Entry 5VX2 (X-ray diffraction, 1.85 A resolution); this record covers chains A and B of the 4 polymer chains in the assembly.

Chain A:
Molecule: Induced myeloid leukemia cell differentiation protein Mcl-1 homolog, Induced myeloid leukemia cell differentiation protein Mcl-1 chimera
Organism: Mus musculus
Notes: fragment: UNP P97287 residues 152-189, UNP Q07820 residues 209-327
Reference sequence: chimeric construct of P97287, Q07820: residues 171-208 from P97287 (MCL1_MOUSE) positions 152-189 (UniProt number = residue number - 19); residues 209-327 from Q07820 positions 209-327 (same numbers)
Sequence (162 residues; numbered 166 to 327; the number before each row is that of its first residue):
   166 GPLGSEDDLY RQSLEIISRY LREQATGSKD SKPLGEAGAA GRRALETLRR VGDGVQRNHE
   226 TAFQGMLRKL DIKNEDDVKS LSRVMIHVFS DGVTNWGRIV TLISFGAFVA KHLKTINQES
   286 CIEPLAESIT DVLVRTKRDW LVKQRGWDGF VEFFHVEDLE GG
Unresolved in the structure: 166-171, 323-327
Construct notes: expression tag (166-170)
UniProt features mapped onto this chain:
  - cross-link (Glycyl lysine isopeptide (Lys-Gly)): Lys194 (interchain with G-Cter in ubiquitin), Lys197 (interchain with G-Cter in ubiquitin)
  - motif: Ala209 to Asn223 (BH3), His252 to Ala272 (BH1), Asp304 to Phe319 (BH2)

Chain B:
Molecule: Bcl-2-like protein 11
Reference sequence: O43521 (B2L11_HUMAN); residues 51-76 here correspond to UniProt positions 141-166 (UniProt number = residue number + 90)
Sequence (26 residues; numbered 51 to 76; the number before each row is that of its first residue):
    51 DMRPEIRIAQ ELRRIGDEFN ATYARR
Unresolved in the structure: 51-52, 76
Modified / non-standard residues: Ile65 ((2S)-2-aminooctanedioic acid; 9R1)
Construct notes: engineered mutation Arg57 (Trp147 in O43521), Thr72 (Tyr162 in O43521)

Interface between chain A and chain B:
Contacting residue pairs - 40 pairs, chain A then chain B:
  Arg215(A) with Tyr73(B)
  Val216(A) with Phe69(B), hydrophobic
  Val220(A) with Phe69(B), hydrophobic
  His224(A) with Ile65(B)
  Ala227(A) with Ile65(B)
  Phe228(A) with Leu62(B), hydrophobic
  Met231(A) with Ile58(B); Glu61(B); Leu62(B), hydrophobic; Ile65(B)
  Leu235(A) with Glu55(B); Ile58(B), hydrophobic
  Ser245(A) with Glu55(B)
  Arg248(A) with Glu55(B), salt bridge
  Val249(A) with Glu55(B); Ala59(B); Leu62(B), hydrophobic
  His252(A) with Ile56(B); Ala59(B); Arg63(B), hydrogen bond (backbone-side chain)
  Val253(A) with Ala59(B); Arg63(B), hydrogen bond (backbone-side chain)
  Ser255(A) with Arg63(B), hydrogen bond
  Asp256(A) with Arg63(B), salt bridge
  Asn260(A) with Asp67(B), hydrogen bond; Asn70(B)
  Trp261(A) with Asn70(B), hydrogen bond (backbone-side chain)
  Gly262(A) with Gly66(B); Asn70(B), hydrogen bond (backbone-side chain)
  Arg263(A) with Arg63(B); Gly66(B); Asp67(B), salt bridge
  Val265(A) with Phe69(B), hydrophobic
  Thr266(A) with Gly66(B)
  Leu267(A) with Leu62(B), hydrophobic
  Phe318(A) with Asn70(B); Tyr73(B), hydrophobic; Ala74(B)
  Phe319(A) with Phe69(B), hydrophobic; Tyr73(B), hydrophobic
Other interface residues (no listed pair), chain A (27 interface residues in all): Lys234, Phe270, His320

Summary:
The interface between chain A and chain B involves 27 residues on one side and 14 on the other; the contacts
include 6 hydrogen bonds and 3 salt bridges. Among the polar pairs are Arg248(A)-Glu55(B), Asp256(A)-Arg63(B)
and Arg263(A)-Asp67(B).
Here chain A is Induced myeloid leukemia cell differentiation protein Mcl-1 homolog, Induced myeloid leukemia
cell differentiation protein Mcl-1 chimera (Mus musculus) and chain B is Bcl-2-like protein 11. Entry 5VX2
(Mcl-1 in complex with Bim-h3Pc-RT) was determined by X-ray diffraction, deposited together with 5VWV, 5VWW,
5VWX, 5VWY, 5VWZ, 5VX0 and 5VX3.
